Entry 6XKY (electron microscopy, 3.20 A resolution); this record covers chains D and G of the 20 polymer chains in the assembly.

[Chain D (and G)]
Protein: Flagellin
From: Caulobacter vibrioides (strain NA1000 / CB15N)
Notes: chain G of this document is another copy of the same molecule, construct and numbering; everything in this record applies to it too
UniProtKB: A0A0H3C7K6 (A0A0H3C7K6_CAUVN); residues 1-273 here = UniProt positions 1-273
Sequence (273 residues; numbered 1 to 273; the number before each row is that of its first residue):
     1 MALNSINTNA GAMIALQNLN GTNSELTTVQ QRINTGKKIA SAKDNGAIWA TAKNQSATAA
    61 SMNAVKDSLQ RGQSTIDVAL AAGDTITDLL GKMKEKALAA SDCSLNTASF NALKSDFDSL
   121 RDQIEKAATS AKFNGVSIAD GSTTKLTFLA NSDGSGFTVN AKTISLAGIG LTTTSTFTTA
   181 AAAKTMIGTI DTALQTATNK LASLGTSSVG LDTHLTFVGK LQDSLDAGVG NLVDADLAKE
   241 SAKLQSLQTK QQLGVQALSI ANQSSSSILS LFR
Not modelled in the structure: 1, 273
Sequence notes: conflict Cys103 (Thr in A0A0H3C7K6), Ser130 (Asn in A0A0H3C7K6)

[Interface between chain D and chain G]
Pairs across the interface (14):
  Ala238(D) - Leu16(G)  hydrophobic
  Ala238(D) - Leu258(G)  hydrophobic
  Lys239(D) - Leu16(G)
  Ser241(D) - Asn262(G)
  Ala242(D) - Asn262(G)
  Thr249(D) - Ser265(G)
  Thr249(D) - Leu269(G)
  Lys250(D) - Ile6(G)
  Lys250(D) - Asn7(G)
  Gln252(D) - Leu269(G)
  Leu253(D) - Ile6(G)  hydrophobic
  Leu253(D) - Leu269(G)
  Leu253(D) - Phe272(G)  hydrophobic
  Gln256(D) - Phe272(G)
Other interface residues (no listed pair), chain D (11 interface residues in all): Asp236, Gln245
Other interface residues (no listed pair), chain G (11 interface residues in all): Ala12, Asn20, Ser266

[Overview]
Chain D and chain G each contribute 11 residues to their interface.
Both chains are Flagellin (Caulobacter vibrioides (strain NA1000 / CB15N)). Entry 6XKY (Caulobacter crescentus
FljK filament, straightened) was determined by electron microscopy, deposited together with 6XL0.
